3GPY - chains A and B of the 3 polymer chains in the assembly; structure by X-ray diffraction, 1.85 A resolution.

Chain A:
Molecule: DNA glycosylase
Source organism: Geobacillus stearothermophilus
Notes: EC 4.2.99.18
UniProtKB: P84131 (P84131_BACST); residues 2-274 here = UniProt positions 2-274
Sequence (273 residues; each row starts with the number of its first residue):
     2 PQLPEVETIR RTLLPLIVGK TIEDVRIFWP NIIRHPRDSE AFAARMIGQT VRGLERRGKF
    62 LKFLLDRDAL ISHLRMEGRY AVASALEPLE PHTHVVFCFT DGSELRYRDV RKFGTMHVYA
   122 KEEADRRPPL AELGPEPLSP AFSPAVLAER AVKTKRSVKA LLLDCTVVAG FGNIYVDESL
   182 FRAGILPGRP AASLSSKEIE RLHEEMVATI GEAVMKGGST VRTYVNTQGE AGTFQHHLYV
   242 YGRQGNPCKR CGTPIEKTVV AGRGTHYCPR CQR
Differences from the reference sequence: engineered mutation Cys166 (Gln in P84131)
Ion coordination: Zn2+: Cys249, Cys252, Cys269, Cys272
From the paper describing this entry:
  - binding site for the 16-nt DNA strand: Phe114
  - binding site for the 16-nt DNA strand (chain B): Arg112

Chain B:
Molecule: 16-nt DNA strand
Sequence (16 nucleotides; each row starts with the number of its first residue):
     1 AGGTAGATCC GGACGC

Chain A / chain B interface:
Contacting residue pairs (16; chain A residue first):
  Trp30(A) with DC10(B), hydrogen bond to the phosphate
  Asn32(A) with DC9(B), phosphate contact; DC10(B), hydrogen bond to the phosphate
  His93(A) with DG12(B), salt bridge to the phosphate
  Val111(A) with DG11(B), sugar contact; DG12(B), sugar contact
  Arg112(A) with DC10(B), hydrogen bond to the base; DG11(B), base contact
  Lys113(A) with DC10(B), phosphate contact; DG11(B), salt bridge to the phosphate
  Phe114(A) with DC9(B), base contact; DC10(B), base contact
  Thr155(A) with DG3(B), hydrogen bond to the phosphate
  Arg157(A) with DG3(B), phosphate contact; DT4(B), phosphate contact
  Ser158(A) with DT4(B), hydrogen bond to the phosphate
Also at the interface, not in a pair above, chain A (12 interface residues in all): Lys156, Ala161

In short:
12 residues of chain A and 6 residues of chain B are in contact; the contacts include 5 hydrogen bonds and 2
salt bridges. Polar pairs include Arg112(A)-DC10(B), Trp30(A)-DC10(B) and Asn32(A)-DC10(B). The paper reports
a binding site for the 16-nt DNA strand at Phe114(A); a binding site for the 16-nt DNA strand (chain B) at
Arg112(A).
Chain A is DNA glycosylase (Geobacillus stearothermophilus) and chain B is a 16-nt DNA strand; the structure,
Sequence-matched MutM Lesion Recognition Complex 3 (LRC3), was determined by X-ray diffraction, deposited
together with 3GO8, 3GP1, 3GPP, 3GPU, 3GPX, 3GQ3 and 3GQ4.
